PDB entry 8BP8 | electron microscopy, 2.70 A resolution | chains B and d of the 31 polymer chains in the assembly

[Chain B]
Name: Outer capsid protein VP4
Organism: Rotavirus A
UniProt: A0A1Q2TSK9 (A0A1Q2TSK9_9VIRU); residues 1-776 here = UniProt positions 1-776
Amino-acid sequence (776 residues; numbered 1 to 776; the number before each row is that of its first residue):
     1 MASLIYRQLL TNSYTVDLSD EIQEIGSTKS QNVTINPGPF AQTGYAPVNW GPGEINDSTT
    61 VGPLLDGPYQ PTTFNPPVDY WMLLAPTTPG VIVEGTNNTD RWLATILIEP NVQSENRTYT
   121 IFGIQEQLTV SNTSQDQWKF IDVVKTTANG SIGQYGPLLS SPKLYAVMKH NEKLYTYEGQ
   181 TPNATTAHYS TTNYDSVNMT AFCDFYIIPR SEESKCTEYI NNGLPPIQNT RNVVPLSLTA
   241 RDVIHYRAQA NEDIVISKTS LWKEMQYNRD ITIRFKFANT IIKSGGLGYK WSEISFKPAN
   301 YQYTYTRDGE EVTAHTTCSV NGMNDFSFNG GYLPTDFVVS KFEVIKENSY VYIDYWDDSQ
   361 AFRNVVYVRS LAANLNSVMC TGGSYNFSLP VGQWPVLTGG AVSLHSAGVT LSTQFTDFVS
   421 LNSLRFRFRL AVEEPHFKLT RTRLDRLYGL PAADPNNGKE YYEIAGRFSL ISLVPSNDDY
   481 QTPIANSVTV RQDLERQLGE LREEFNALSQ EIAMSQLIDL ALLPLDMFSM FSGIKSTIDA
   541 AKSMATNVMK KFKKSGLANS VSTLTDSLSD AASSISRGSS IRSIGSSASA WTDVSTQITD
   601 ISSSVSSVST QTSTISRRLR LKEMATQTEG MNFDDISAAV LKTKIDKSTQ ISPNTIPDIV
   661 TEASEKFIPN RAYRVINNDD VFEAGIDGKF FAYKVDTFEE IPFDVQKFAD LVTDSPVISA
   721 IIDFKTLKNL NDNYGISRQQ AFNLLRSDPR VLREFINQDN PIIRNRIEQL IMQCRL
Unresolved in the structure: 225-249, 599-605
Sequence notes: conflict T185 (Arg in A0A1Q2TSK9), M323 (Val in A0A1Q2TSK9), S737 (Thr in A0A1Q2TSK9), R738 (Lys in A0A1Q2TSK9)

[Chain d]
Name: Intermediate capsid protein VP6
Organism: Rotavirus A
UniProt: A2T3S6 (A2T3S6_9VIRU); residues 1-397 here = UniProt positions 1-397
Amino-acid sequence (397 residues; each row starts with the number of its first residue):
     1 MDVLYSLSKT LKDARDKIVE GTLYSNVSDL IQQFNQMIIT MNGNEFQTGG IGNLPIRNWN
    61 FNFGLLGTTL LNLDANYVET ARNTIDYFVD FVDNVCMDEM VRESQRNGIA PQSDSLRKLS
   121 AIKFKRINFD NSSEYIENWN LQNRRQRTGF TFHKPNIFPY SASFTLNRSQ PAHDNLMGTM
   181 WLNAGSEIQV AGFDYSCAIN APANIQQFEH IVPLRRVLTT ATITLLPDAE RFSFPRVINS
   241 ADGATTWFFN PVILRPNNVE VEFLLNGQII NTYQARFGTI VARNFDTIRL SFQLMRPPNM
   301 TPAVAVLFPN AQPFEHHATV GLTLRIESAV CESVLADASE TLLANVTSVR QEYAIPVGPV
   361 FPPGMNWTDL ITNYSPSRED NLQRVFTVAS IRSMLIK
Metal / ion sites: Zn2+: H153 (shared with 1 residue of chain e; 1 residue of chain f)

[How chain B and chain d interact]
Contacting residue pairs (23):
  F691(B) with I269(d), hydrophobic
  E700(B) with Q268(d); I269(d), hydrogen bond (side chain-backbone)
  I701(B) with Q268(d), hydrogen bond (backbone-side chain)
  F724(B) with I269(d), hydrophobic
  K725(B) with E260(d), salt bridge; E262(d), salt bridge; I269(d); T272(d), hydrogen bond (backbone-side chain); Q274(d)
  T726(B) with Q274(d)
  K728(B) with I269(d), hydrogen bond (side chain-backbone); I270(d)
  N729(B) with T272(d), hydrogen bond (side chain-backbone); Y273(d); Q274(d), hydrogen bond
  D732(B) with I270(d); N271(d); R283(d), salt bridge
  N733(B) with R276(d)
  N765(B) with Q274(d)
  Q769(B) with N258(d), hydrogen bond
  R775(B) with A203(d)
Other interface residues (no listed pair), chain B (14 interface residues in all): I762
Other interface residues (no listed pair), chain d (15 interface residues in all): N204, G267

[Overview]
14 residues of chain B and 15 residues of chain d are in contact, with 7 hydrogen bonds and 3 salt bridges.
Among the polar pairs are K725(B)-E260(d), K725(B)-E262(d) and D732(B)-R283(d).
Here chain B is Outer capsid protein VP4 and chain d is Intermediate capsid protein VP6, both from Rotavirus
A. Entry 8BP8 (SPA of Trypsin untreated Rotavirus TLP spike) was determined by electron microscopy (same
publication as 8CO6 and 8COA).
